PDB entry 8RMG | electron microscopy, 2.46 A resolution | chains A and E of the 9 polymer chains in the assembly

== Chain A (and E) ==
Molecule: Isoform Mitochondrial of Cysteine desulfurase
From: Homo sapiens
Notes: EC 2.8.1.7; chain E of this document is another copy of the same molecule, construct and numbering; everything in this record applies to it too
UniProtKB: Q9Y697 (NFS1_HUMAN); residues 56-457 here = UniProt positions 56-457
Amino-acid sequence (404 residues; each row starts with the number of its first residue):
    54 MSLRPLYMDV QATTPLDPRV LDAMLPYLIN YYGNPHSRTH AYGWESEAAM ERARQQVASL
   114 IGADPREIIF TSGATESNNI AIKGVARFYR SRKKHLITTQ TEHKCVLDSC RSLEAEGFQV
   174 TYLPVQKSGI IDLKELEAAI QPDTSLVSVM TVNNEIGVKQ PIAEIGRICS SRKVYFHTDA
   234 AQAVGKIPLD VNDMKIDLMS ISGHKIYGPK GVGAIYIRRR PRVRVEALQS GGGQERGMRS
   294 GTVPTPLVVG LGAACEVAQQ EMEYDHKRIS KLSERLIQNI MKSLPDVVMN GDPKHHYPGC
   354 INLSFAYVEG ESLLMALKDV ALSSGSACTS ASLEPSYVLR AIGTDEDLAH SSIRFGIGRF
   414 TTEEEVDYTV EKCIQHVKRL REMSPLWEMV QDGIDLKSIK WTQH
Not modelled in the structure: 54-55 (chain E: 54-55, 456-457)
Construct notes: initiating methionine (54); expression tag (55)
Modified residues: Lys258 ((2S)-2-amino-6-[[3-hydroxy-2-methyl-5-(phosphonooxymethyl)pyridin-4-yl]methylideneamino]hexanoic acid; LLP)
Bound ions: Fe2+: Cys381 (shared with 2 residues of chain D)
Curated features (UniProtKB/Swiss-Prot):
  - active site: Cys381 (Cysteine persulfide intermediate)
  - binding site (pyridoxal 5'-phosphate): Ala127, Thr128, Gln235, Ser255, His257, Thr295
  - binding site ([2Fe-2S] cluster): Cys381
  - binding site (Zn(2+)): Cys381
  - modified residue: Lys258 (N6-(pyridoxal phosphate)lysine), Cys381 (Cysteine persulfide)
  - natural variant: Arg72 (R72Q: In COXPD52)
Reported in the primary citation:
  - Fe2+ coordination: Cys381
  - mutagenesis - R271A/R272A/R273A/R275A/R277A: abolished catalytic activity

== How chain A and chain E interact ==
Residue-residue contacts (98; chain A residue first):
  Arg57(A) with Asn83(E); Tyr84(E); Tyr95(E); Glu98(E), salt bridge
  Pro58(A) with Tyr95(E), hydrogen bond (backbone-side chain)
  Tyr60(A) with Tyr85(E); Tyr95(E), hydrophobic
  Asp62(A) with Ser90(E); His93(E), salt bridge
  Ala65(A) with Asn87(E), hydrogen bond (backbone-side chain); Ser90(E)
  Thr66(A) with Tyr85(E); Gly86(E); Asn87(E)
  Pro68(A) with Tyr85(E), hydrophobic
  Leu69(A) with Leu81(E)
  Leu74(A) with Leu81(E); Ile82(E), hydrophobic
  Leu81(A) with Leu69(E); Leu74(E)
  Ile82(A) with Leu74(E), hydrophobic
  Asn83(A) with Arg57(E)
  Tyr84(A) with Arg57(E)
  Tyr85(A) with Tyr60(E); Thr66(E); Pro68(E), hydrophobic; Lys263(E), hydrogen bond (backbone-side chain)
  Gly86(A) with Thr66(E); Lys263(E)
  Asn87(A) with Ala65(E), hydrogen bond (side chain-backbone); Thr66(E)
  Ser90(A) with Asp62(E); Ala65(E)
  Arg91(A) with Thr382(E), hydrogen bond (side chain-backbone); Ala384(E)
  Thr92(A) with Leu367(E); Leu375(E), hydrogen bond (side chain-backbone)
  His93(A) with Asp62(E), salt bridge; Ala374(E); Leu375(E)
  Tyr95(A) with Arg57(E); Pro58(E), hydrogen bond (side chain-backbone); Tyr60(E), hydrophobic
  Glu98(A) with Arg57(E), salt bridge
  Ser125(A) with Ser125(E); Arg292(E), hydrogen bond
  Thr128(A) with Ser283(E); Gly294(E)
  Glu129(A) with Gln282(E)
  Asn132(A) with Leu281(E); Gln282(E); Ser283(E), hydrogen bond (side chain-backbone)
  Lys136(A) with Leu281(E), hydrogen bond (side chain-backbone); Ser283(E), hydrogen bond
  Lys157(A) with Gly284(E)
  Cys158(A) with Gly284(E)
  Asp161(A) with Ser283(E), hydrogen bond; Gly284(E), hydrogen bond (side chain-backbone)
  Ser162(A) with Ser283(E)
  Ser165(A) with Ser283(E)
  His257(A) with Thr295(E)
  Lys258(A) with Thr295(E)
  Lys263(A) with Tyr85(E), hydrogen bond (side chain-backbone); Gly86(E); Pro297(E)
  Gly264(A) with Pro297(E)
  Leu281(A) with Asn132(E); Lys136(E), hydrogen bond (backbone-side chain)
  Gln282(A) with Thr128(E); Glu129(E); Asn132(E)
  Ser283(A) with Thr128(E); Asn132(E), hydrogen bond (backbone-side chain); Lys136(E), hydrogen bond; Cys158(E); Asp161(E); Ser162(E); Ser165(E)
  Gly284(A) with Lys157(E); Cys158(E); Asp161(E), hydrogen bond (backbone-side chain)
  Arg292(A) with Ser125(E), hydrogen bond
  Gly294(A) with Thr128(E)
  Thr295(A) with His257(E); Lys258(E)
  Pro297(A) with Lys263(E); Gly264(E)
  Pro299(A) with Lys263(E)
  Leu300(A) with Lys263(E); Leu300(E), hydrophobic
  Leu367(A) with Thr92(E)
  Ala374(A) with His93(E); Tyr95(E), hydrophobic
  Leu375(A) with Thr92(E), hydrogen bond (backbone-side chain); His93(E), hydrogen bond (backbone-side chain)
  Thr382(A) with Arg91(E), hydrogen bond (backbone-side chain)
  Ser383(A) with Arg91(E), hydrogen bond (backbone-side chain)
  Ala384(A) with Arg91(E)
Interface residues without a listed pair, chain A (60 interface residues in all): Leu59, Thr67, Leu78, Ala94, Gly285, Ser293, Thr298, Ser376
Interface residues without a listed pair, chain E (59 interface residues in all): Leu59, Thr67, Leu78, Ala94, Gly285, Ser293, Thr298, Pro299, Ser383

== In short ==
60 residues of chain A and 59 residues of chain E are in contact; the contacts include 23 hydrogen bonds and 4
salt bridges. Among the polar pairs are Arg57(A)-Glu98(E), Asp62(A)-His93(E) and Pro58(A)-Tyr95(E). From the
paper: R271A/R272A/R273A/R275A/R277A of chain A abolish catalytic activity; Fe2+ coordination by Cys381(A).
Chain A and chain E are both Isoform Mitochondrial of Cysteine desulfurase (Homo sapiens); the structure,
Structure of the core ISC complex under turnover conditions (FDX2-bound in distal conformation), was
determined by electron microscopy (same publication as 8RMC, 8RMD, 8RME and 8RMF).
